9GGL - chains C and A of the 3 polymer chains in the assembly; structure by electron microscopy, 3.13 A resolution.

== Chain C (and A) ==
Molecule: Isoform 1 of Kelch repeat and BTB domain-containing protein 4
From: Homo sapiens
Notes: chain A of this document is another copy of the same molecule, construct and numbering; everything in this record applies to it too
Reference sequence: Q9NVX7 (KBTB4_HUMAN), isoform Q9NVX7-2; numbering as in UniProt (aligned over 17-534)
Sequence (518 residues; numbered 17 to 534; the number before each row is that of its first residue):
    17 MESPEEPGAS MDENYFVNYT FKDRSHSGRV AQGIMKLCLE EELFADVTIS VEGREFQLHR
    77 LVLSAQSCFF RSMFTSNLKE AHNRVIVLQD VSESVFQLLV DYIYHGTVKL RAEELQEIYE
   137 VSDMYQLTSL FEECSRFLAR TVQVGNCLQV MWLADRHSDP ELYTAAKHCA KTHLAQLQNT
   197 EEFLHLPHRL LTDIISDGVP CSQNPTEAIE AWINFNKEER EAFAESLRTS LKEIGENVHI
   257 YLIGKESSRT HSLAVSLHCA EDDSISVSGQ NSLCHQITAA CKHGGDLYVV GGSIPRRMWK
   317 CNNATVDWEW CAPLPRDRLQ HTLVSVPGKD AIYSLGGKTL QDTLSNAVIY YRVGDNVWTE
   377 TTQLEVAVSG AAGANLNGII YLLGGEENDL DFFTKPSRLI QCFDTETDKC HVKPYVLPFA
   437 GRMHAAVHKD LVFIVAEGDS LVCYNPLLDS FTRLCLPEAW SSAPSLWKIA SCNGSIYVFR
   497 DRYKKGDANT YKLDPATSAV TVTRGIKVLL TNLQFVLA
Disordered / not traced: 17-26, 93-99, 193-196, 214-219, 231-291, 307-308, 317-323, 344-345, 476-480, 499-503, 520-534 (chain A: 17-27, 93-100, 231-239, 263-266, 475-480, 501-503, 521-524)
From the paper describing this entry:
  - binding site for the ligand A1ACV: Ile310, Pro311, Leu335, Leu356
  - conformationally variable residues (loop rearrangement, order/disorder transition): Leu356, Leu406, Phe408, Phe409
  - mutagenesis - H42A/V46D/I50T/L53E/F60S/L77K/A81E: abolished binding to Histone deacetylase 2

== Interface between chain C and chain A ==
Contacting residue pairs (120):
  Met27(C) - Arg469(A)
  Glu29(C) - Thr468(A)  hydrogen bond (backbone-side chain)
  Asn30(C) - Pro511(A)  hydrogen bond (side chain-backbone)
  Asn30(C) - Ala512(A)
  Asn30(C) - Thr513(A)
  Tyr31(C) - Phe153(A)
  Tyr31(C) - Arg156(A)  hydrogen bond (backbone-side chain)
  Tyr31(C) - Leu447(A)  hydrophobic
  Tyr31(C) - Cys459(A)
  Tyr31(C) - Asn461(A)
  Tyr31(C) - Ser466(A)  hydrogen bond
  Tyr31(C) - Phe467(A)  hydrogen bond (side chain-backbone)
  Tyr31(C) - Thr468(A)
  Phe32(C) - Arg156(A)
  Phe32(C) - Thr157(A)
  Phe32(C) - His444(A)
  Phe32(C) - Leu447(A)  hydrophobic
  Phe32(C) - Pro511(A)  hydrophobic
  Val33(C) - Ala128(A)  hydrogen bond (backbone-backbone)
  Val33(C) - Phe153(A)
  Asn34(C) - Lys125(A)  hydrogen bond
  Asn34(C) - Leu126(A)  hydrogen bond (side chain-backbone)
  Asn34(C) - Arg127(A)
  Tyr35(C) - Lys125(A)
  Tyr35(C) - Leu126(A)  hydrogen bond (backbone-backbone)
  Tyr35(C) - Phe153(A)  hydrophobic
  Tyr35(C) - Arg156(A)  hydrogen bond
  Tyr35(C) - Leu464(A)  hydrophobic
  Thr36(C) - Val124(A)  hydrogen bond (side chain-backbone)
  Thr36(C) - Lys125(A)
  Phe37(C) - Gly122(A)
  Phe37(C) - Thr123(A)
  Phe37(C) - Val124(A)  hydrogen bond (backbone-backbone)
  Phe37(C) - Leu126(A)  hydrophobic
  Phe37(C) - Glu149(A)
  Lys38(C) - Thr123(A)
  Asp39(C) - Gly122(A)  hydrogen bond (backbone-backbone)
  Asp39(C) - Ser145(A)
  His42(C) - Gln82(A)  hydrogen bond
  His42(C) - Tyr118(A)
  His42(C) - Ile119(A)
  His42(C) - Tyr120(A)  hydrogen bond (side chain-backbone)
  His42(C) - His121(A)
  His42(C) - Gly122(A)
  Ser43(C) - Ala47(A)
  Arg45(C) - Ala81(A)
  Arg45(C) - Gln82(A)
  Arg45(C) - Tyr118(A)  hydrogen bond
  Arg45(C) - Leu143(A)
  Arg45(C) - Ser145(A)  hydrogen bond
  Ala47(C) - Ser43(A)
  Gly49(C) - Ala81(A)
  Ile50(C) - Leu77(A)  hydrophobic
  Leu53(C) - Ser80(A)
  Leu53(C) - Ala81(A)  hydrophobic
  Leu53(C) - Arg87(A)
  Leu59(C) - Thr91(A)
  Phe60(C) - Arg76(A)
  Phe60(C) - Ser80(A)
  Arg76(C) - Phe60(A)
  Leu77(C) - Ile50(A)  hydrophobic
  Leu77(C) - Cys54(A)  hydrophobic
  Leu77(C) - Val78(A)  hydrophobic
  Val78(C) - Leu77(A)  hydrophobic
  Ser80(C) - Leu53(A)
  Ser80(C) - Phe60(A)
  Ala81(C) - Gly49(A)
  Gln82(C) - His42(A)
  Gln82(C) - Arg45(A)
  Gln82(C) - Val46(A)
  Thr91(C) - Leu59(A)
  Tyr118(C) - Asp39(A)  hydrogen bond
  Tyr118(C) - Arg45(A)  hydrogen bond
  Ile119(C) - His42(A)
  Tyr120(C) - His42(A)
  His121(C) - His42(A)
  Gly122(C) - Phe37(A)
  Gly122(C) - Lys38(A)
  Gly122(C) - Asp39(A)  hydrogen bond (backbone-backbone)
  Gly122(C) - His42(A)
  Thr123(C) - Phe37(A)
  Thr123(C) - Lys38(A)
  Val124(C) - Thr36(A)  hydrogen bond (backbone-side chain)
  Val124(C) - Phe37(A)  hydrogen bond (backbone-backbone)
  Lys125(C) - Tyr35(A)
  Lys125(C) - Thr36(A)
  Leu126(C) - Asn34(A)
  Leu126(C) - Tyr35(A)  hydrogen bond (backbone-backbone)
  Leu126(C) - Phe37(A)  hydrophobic
  Arg127(C) - Val33(A)
  Ala128(C) - Val33(A)  hydrogen bond (backbone-backbone)
  Leu143(C) - Arg45(A)
  Thr144(C) - Arg45(A)  hydrogen bond
  Ser145(C) - Asp39(A)
  Ser145(C) - Arg45(A)
  Leu146(C) - Phe37(A)  hydrophobic
  Glu149(C) - Tyr35(A)  hydrogen bond
  Glu149(C) - Phe37(A)
  Phe153(C) - Tyr31(A)
  Phe153(C) - Val33(A)
  Phe153(C) - Tyr35(A)  hydrophobic
  Arg156(C) - Tyr31(A)  hydrogen bond (side chain-backbone)
  Arg156(C) - Phe32(A)
  Arg156(C) - Tyr35(A)  hydrogen bond
  Thr157(C) - Phe32(A)
  Leu447(C) - Tyr31(A)  hydrophobic
  Phe449(C) - Phe32(A)  hydrophobic
  Cys459(C) - Tyr31(A)  hydrophobic
  Asn461(C) - Tyr31(A)
  Leu464(C) - Tyr35(A)  hydrophobic
  Ser466(C) - Tyr31(A)  hydrogen bond (backbone-side chain)
  Phe467(C) - Tyr31(A)
  Thr468(C) - Asp28(A)  hydrogen bond (side chain-backbone)
  Thr468(C) - Glu29(A)
  Thr468(C) - Tyr31(A)
  Pro511(C) - Asn30(A)  hydrogen bond (backbone-side chain)
  Pro511(C) - Phe32(A)  hydrophobic
  Ala512(C) - Asn30(A)  hydrogen bond (backbone-side chain)
  Ala512(C) - Phe32(A)  hydrophobic
  Ala512(C) - Val33(A)
Interface residues without a listed pair, chain C (68 interface residues in all): Ser41, Val46, Gln48, Cys54, Glu57, His75, Arg87, Gln142, His444, Thr513, Ser514
Interface residues without a listed pair, chain A (67 interface residues in all): Ser41, Glu57, His75, Phe90, Thr144, Phe449, Ser514

== Overview ==
68 residues of chain C and 67 residues of chain A are in contact; the contacts include 32 hydrogen bonds.
Polar pairs include Glu29(C)-Thr468(A), Asn30(C)-Pro511(A) and Tyr31(C)-Arg156(A). From the paper: a binding
site for the ligand A1ACV at Ile310(C), Pro311(C) and Leu335(C) among others;
H42A/V46D/I50T/L53E/F60S/L77K/A81E of chain C abolish binding to Histone deacetylase 2.
Both chains are Isoform 1 of Kelch repeat and BTB domain-containing protein 4 (Homo sapiens). Entry 9GGL
(Cryo-EM structure of KBTBD4 WT-HDAC2 2:1 complex mediated by molecular glue UM171) was determined by electron
microscopy, deposited together with 9GGM, 9GGN and 9I2C.
